PDB entry 9M0R | electron microscopy, 2.47 A resolution | chains B and A of the 6 polymer chains in the assembly

Chain B:
Name: Guanine nucleotide-binding protein G(I)/G(S)/G(T) subunit beta-1
Organism: Rattus norvegicus
Reference sequence: P54311 (GBB1_RAT); residues 2-340 here = UniProt positions 2-340
Sequence (366 residues; numbered -10 to 355; the number before each row is that of its first residue; numbers below 1 keep their minus sign (Met-10 is residue -10)):
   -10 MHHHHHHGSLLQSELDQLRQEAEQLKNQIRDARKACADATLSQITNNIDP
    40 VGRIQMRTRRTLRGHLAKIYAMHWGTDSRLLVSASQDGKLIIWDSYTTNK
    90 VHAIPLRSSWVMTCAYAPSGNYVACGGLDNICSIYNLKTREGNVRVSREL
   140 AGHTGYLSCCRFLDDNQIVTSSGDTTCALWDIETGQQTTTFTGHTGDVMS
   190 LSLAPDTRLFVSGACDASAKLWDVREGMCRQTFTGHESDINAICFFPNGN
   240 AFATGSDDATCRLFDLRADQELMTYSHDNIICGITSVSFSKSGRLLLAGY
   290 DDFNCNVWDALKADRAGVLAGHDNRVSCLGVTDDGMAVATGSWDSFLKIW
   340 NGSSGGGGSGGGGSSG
Disordered / not traced: -10 to 0, 344-355
Sequence notes: initiating methionine (-10); expression tag (-9 to 1, 341-355)
UniProt features mapped onto this chain:
  - modified residue: Ser2 (N-acetylserine), His266 (Phosphohistidine)

Chain A:
Name: Guanine nucleotide-binding protein G(i) subunit alpha-1
Organism: Homo sapiens
Reference sequence: P63096 (GNAI1_HUMAN); residues 1-354 here = UniProt positions 1-354
Sequence (354 residues; each row starts with the number of its first residue):
     1 MGCTLSAEDKAAVERSKMIDRNLREDGEKAAREVKLLLLGAGESGKSTIV
    51 KQMKIIHEAGYSEEECKQYKAVVYSNTIQSIIAIIRAMGRLKIDFGDSAR
   101 ADDARQLFVLAGAAEEGFMTAELAGVIKRLWKDSGVQACFNRSREYQLND
   151 SAAYYLNDLDRIAQPNYIPTQQDVLRTRVKTTGIVETHFTFKDLHFKMFD
   201 VGAQRSERKKWIHCFEGVTAIIFCVALSDYDLVLAEDEEMNRMHESMKLF
   251 DSICNNKWFTDTSIILFLNKKDLFEEKIKKSPLTICYPEYAGSNTYEEAA
   301 AYIQCQFEDLNKRKDTKEIYTHFTCSTDTKNVQFVFDAVTDVIIKNNLKD
   351 CGLF
Disordered / not traced: 1, 55-179
Sequence notes: engineered mutation Ala203 (Gly in P63096), Ser326 (Ala in P63096)
UniProt features mapped onto this chain:
  - region: Lys35 to Thr48 (G1 motif), Asp173 to Thr181 (G2 motif), Phe196 to Gly202, Gln204, Arg205 (G3 motif), Ile265 to Asp272 (G4 motif), Thr324, Cys325, Thr327 to Thr329 (G5 motif)
  - binding site (GTP): Glu43 to Thr48, Ser151, Leu175 to Thr181, Asp200 to Gly202, Gln204, Asn269 to Asp272
  - binding site (Mg(2+)): Ser47, Thr181
  - modified residue: Arg178 (ADP-ribosylarginine), Gln204 (Deamidated glutamine), Cys351 (ADP-ribosylcysteine)
  - lipidation: Gly2 (N-myristoyl glycine), Cys3 (S-palmitoyl cysteine)
  - natural variant: Gly40 (G40C: In NEDHISB; G40R: In NEDHISB), Gly45 (G45D: In NEDHISB), Thr48 (T48I: In NEDHISB; T48K: In NEDHISB), Gln52 (Q52P: In NEDHISB), Ser75 (deletion: In NEDHISB; uncertain significance), Gln172 (deletion: In NEDHISB), Asp173 (D173V: In NEDHISB), Glu186 to Phe189 (deletion: In NEDHISB; uncertain significance), Cys224 (C224Y: In NEDHISB), Lys270 (K270N: In NEDHISB; K270R: In NEDHISB), Asp272 (D272G: In NEDHISB), Val332 (V332E: In NEDHISB; uncertain significance)
  - mutagenesis: Gly42 (G42R: Abolishes switch to an activated conformation and dissociation from beta and gamma subunits upon GTP binding. Abolishes interaction with RGS family members), Glu116 (E116L: Enhances interaction (inactive GDP-bound) with RGS14), Gln147 (Q147L: Enhances interaction (inactive GDP-bound) with RGS14), Glu245 (E245L: Enhances interaction (inactive GDP-bound) with RGS14)

Interface between chain B and chain A:
Pairs across the interface (52):
  Gly53(B) with Leu23(A)
  Leu55(B) with Leu23(A); Gly27(A)
  Lys57(B) with His213(A), hydrogen bond (side chain-backbone); Glu216(A)
  Tyr59(B) with His213(A), hydrogen bond; Cys214(A)
  Gln75(B) with Cys214(A), hydrogen bond
  Lys78(B) with Leu23(A); Asp26(A), salt bridge
  Ile80(B) with Leu23(A), hydrophobic
  Asn88(B) with Val13(A); Ser16(A)
  Lys89(B) with Ser16(A), hydrogen bond (backbone-side chain); Ile19(A); Asp20(A), salt bridge; Leu23(A)
  Val90(B) with Arg15(A), hydrogen bond (backbone-side chain); Ile19(A)
  His91(B) with Arg15(A)
  Ala92(B) with Ile19(A), hydrophobic
  Trp99(B) with Ile184(A); Glu186(A), hydrogen bond; Phe199(A), hydrophobic; Cys214(A); Phe215(A), hydrophobic
  Leu117(B) with Gly183(A); Ile184(A), hydrogen bond (backbone-backbone); Gln204(A), hydrogen bond (backbone-side chain); Trp211(A), hydrophobic; Phe215(A), hydrophobic
  Asp118(B) with Thr181(A)
  Asn119(B) with Thr182(A), hydrogen bond (side chain-backbone); Gly183(A); Gln204(A), hydrogen bond
  Thr143(B) with Thr182(A)
  Tyr145(B) with Gln204(A); Ser206(A); Lys210(A); Trp211(A)
  Gly162(B) with Ser206(A)
  Asp186(B) with Ser206(A); Glu207(A), hydrogen bond (side chain-backbone)
  Met188(B) with Lys210(A)
  Cys204(B) with Lys210(A)
  Asp228(B) with Lys209(A), salt bridge; Lys210(A), salt bridge
  Asn230(B) with Lys210(A), hydrogen bond
  Asp246(B) with Lys210(A), salt bridge
  Arg314(B) with Trp258(A)
  Trp332(B) with His213(A); Trp258(A), hydrophobic
Also at the interface, not in a pair above, chain B (34 interface residues in all): Thr87, Ser97, Ser98, Met101, Ile120, Ala140, Gly144
Also at the interface, not in a pair above, chain A (26 interface residues in all): Ala12

In short:
The interface between chain B and chain A involves 34 residues on one side and 26 on the other, with 12
hydrogen bonds and 5 salt bridges. Polar pairs include Lys78(B)-Asp26(A), Lys89(B)-Asp20(A) and
Asp228(B)-Lys209(A).
Here chain B is Guanine nucleotide-binding protein G(I)/G(S)/G(T) subunit beta-1 (Rattus norvegicus) and chain
A is Guanine nucleotide-binding protein G(i) subunit alpha-1 (Homo sapiens). Entry 9M0R (Structure of
neuropeptide FF receptor 1 complex with NPVF) was determined by electron microscopy, deposited together with
9M2F and 9M54.
